Entry 6RWM (electron microscopy, 2.81 A resolution); this record covers chains B and D of the 16 polymer chains in the assembly.

== Chain B (and D) ==
Name: Pol protein
Organism: Simian immunodeficiency virus
Notes: engineered mutation(s): S119D; chain D of this document is another copy of the same molecule, construct and numbering; everything in this record applies to it too
UniProt: E1ANT8 (E1ANT8_SIV); residues 1-289 here correspond to UniProt positions 735-1023 (UniProt number = residue number + 734)
Sequence (290 residues; numbered 0 to 289; the number before each row is that of its first residue; numbering starts at 0):
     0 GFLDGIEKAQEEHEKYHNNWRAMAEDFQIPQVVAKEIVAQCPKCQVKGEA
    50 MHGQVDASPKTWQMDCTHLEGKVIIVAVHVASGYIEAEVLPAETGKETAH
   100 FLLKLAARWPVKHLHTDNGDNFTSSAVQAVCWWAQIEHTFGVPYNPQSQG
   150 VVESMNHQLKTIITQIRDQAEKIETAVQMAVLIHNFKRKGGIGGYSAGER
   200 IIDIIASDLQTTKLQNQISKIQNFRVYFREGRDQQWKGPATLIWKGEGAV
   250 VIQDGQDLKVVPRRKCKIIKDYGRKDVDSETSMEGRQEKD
Not modelled in the structure: 0, 45-56, 141-149, 274-289 (chain D: 0-56, 141-149, 273-289)
Differences from the reference sequence: expression tag (0); conflict Asp119 (Ala853 in E1ANT8)
Reported in the primary citation:
  - catalytic residues: Asp64, Asp116, Glu152
  - binding site for Bictegravir: Asn117, Gly118

== How chain B and chain D interact ==
Contacting residue pairs (9; chain B residue first):
  Glu11(B) with Gln134(D), hydrogen bond
  Lys14(B) with Gln134(D)
  Tyr15(B) with Trp132(D), hydrogen bond (side chain-backbone); Gln134(D), hydrogen bond
  Glu24(B) with Lys219(D), salt bridge
  Leu208(B) with Tyr271(D), hydrophobic
  Gln209(B) with Tyr271(D)
  Lys212(B) with Tyr271(D)
  Gln216(B) with Gly272(D)
Interface residues without a listed pair, chain B (9 interface residues in all): Ala205
Interface residues without a listed pair, chain D (7 interface residues in all): Trp131, Ala133

== Summary ==
The interface between chain B and chain D involves 9 residues on one side and 7 on the other; the contacts
include 3 hydrogen bonds and 1 salt bridge. Among the polar pairs are Glu24(B)-Lys219(D), Glu11(B)-Gln134(D)
and Tyr15(B)-Trp132(D). From the paper: catalytic residues Asp64(B), Asp116(B) and Glu152(B); a binding site
for Bictegravir at Asn117(B) and Gly118(B).
Chain B and chain D are both Pol protein (Simian immunodeficiency virus); the structure, SIVrcm intasome in
complex with bictegravir, was determined by electron microscopy together with 6RWL, 6RWN and 6RWO from the
same study.
